PDB entry 1R3J | X-ray diffraction, 1.90 A resolution | chains A and B of the 3 polymer chains in the assembly

# Chain A
Protein: Antibody Fab fragment light chain
Source organism: Mus musculus
Notes: antibody fragment or engineered binder
Amino-acid sequence (212 residues; numbered 1 to 212; the number before each row is that of its first residue):
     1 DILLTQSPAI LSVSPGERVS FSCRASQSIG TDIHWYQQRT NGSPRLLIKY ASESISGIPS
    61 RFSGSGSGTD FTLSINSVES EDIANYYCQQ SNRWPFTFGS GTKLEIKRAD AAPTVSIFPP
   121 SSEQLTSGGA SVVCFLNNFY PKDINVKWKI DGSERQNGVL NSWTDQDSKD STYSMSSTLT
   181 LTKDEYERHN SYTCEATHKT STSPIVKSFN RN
Cystine bridges: C23-C88, C134-C194

# Chain B
Protein: Antibody Fab fragment heavy chain
Source organism: Mus musculus
Notes: antibody fragment or engineered binder
Amino-acid sequence (219 residues; row label = number of the first residue in the row):
     1 QVQLQQPGAE LVKPGASVKL SCKASGYTFT SDWIHWVKQR PGHGLEWIGE IIPSYGRANY
    61 NEKIQKKATL TADKSSSTAF MQLSSLTSED SAVYYCARER GDGYFAVWGA GTTVTVSSAK
   121 TTPPSVYPLA PGSAAQTNSM VTLGCLVKGY FPEPVTVTWN SGSLSSGVHT FPAVLQSDLY
   181 TLSSSVTVPS SSWPSETVTC NVAHPASSTK VDKKIVPRD
Cystine bridges: C22-C96

# How chain A and chain B interact
Pairs across the interface (73; chain A residue first):
  D1(A) - K63(B)  salt bridge
  H34(A) - G103(B)
  H34(A) - Y104(B)
  Y36(A) - Y104(B)
  Y36(A) - F105(B)  hydrogen bond (side chain-backbone)
  Y36(A) - W108(B)
  Q38(A) - Q39(B)  hydrogen bond
  Q38(A) - Y95(B)  hydrogen bond
  G42(A) - Y95(B)  hydrogen bond (backbone-side chain)
  S43(A) - Y95(B)
  S43(A) - G109(B)  hydrogen bond (side chain-backbone)
  S43(A) - A110(B)  hydrogen bond (side chain-backbone)
  P44(A) - L45(B)  hydrophobic
  P44(A) - W108(B)
  L46(A) - Y104(B)  hydrophobic
  L46(A) - F105(B)
  K49(A) - Y104(B)  hydrogen bond
  Y50(A) - D102(B)  hydrogen bond (side chain-backbone)
  Y50(A) - Y104(B)  hydrophobic
  Y87(A) - Q39(B)
  Y87(A) - H43(B)
  Y87(A) - G44(B)
  Y87(A) - L45(B)  hydrophobic
  Q89(A) - G103(B)  hydrogen bond (side chain-backbone)
  Q89(A) - F105(B)
  S91(A) - G103(B)
  W94(A) - W47(B)  hydrophobic
  W94(A) - E50(B)  hydrogen bond
  W94(A) - N59(B)
  W94(A) - Y60(B)
  P95(A) - W47(B)  hydrophobic
  P95(A) - K63(B)
  F96(A) - H35(B)
  F96(A) - E99(B)
  F96(A) - G103(B)
  F98(A) - L45(B)
  F98(A) - F105(B)  hydrophobic
  S116(A) - T142(B)
  F118(A) - L129(B)
  F118(A) - A130(B)
  F118(A) - P131(B)
  F118(A) - T142(B)
  P119(A) - A130(B)
  P119(A) - R218(B)
  P120(A) - R218(B)
  S121(A) - Y127(B)
  S121(A) - P128(B)
  E123(A) - Y127(B)
  E123(A) - P128(B)
  E123(A) - K213(B)  salt bridge
  Q124(A) - Y127(B)
  Q124(A) - K148(B)
  S131(A) - L146(B)
  F135(A) - L129(B)  hydrophobic
  F135(A) - F171(B)  hydrophobic
  F135(A) - S183(B)
  F135(A) - S184(B)
  F135(A) - S185(B)
  N137(A) - H169(B)
  N137(A) - F171(B)
  N137(A) - S185(B)  hydrogen bond
  N138(A) - H169(B)  hydrogen bond
  L160(A) - V174(B)  hydrophobic
  L160(A) - Q176(B)
  N161(A) - V174(B)
  S162(A) - F171(B)
  S162(A) - P172(B)  hydrogen bond (side chain-backbone)
  W163(A) - P172(B)
  T164(A) - F171(B)
  S174(A) - H169(B)  hydrogen bond
  S174(A) - F171(B)
  M175(A) - F171(B)
  S176(A) - F171(B)
Also at the interface, not in a pair above, chain A (40 interface residues in all): T97, S127, V133, D167
Also at the interface, not in a pair above, chain B (43 interface residues in all): V37, A106, G132, L143, G144, T170

# In short
The interface between chain A and chain B involves 40 residues on one side and 43 on the other; the contacts
include 14 hydrogen bonds and 2 salt bridges. Polar pairs include D1(A)-K63(B), E123(A)-K213(B) and
Y36(A)-F105(B).
Chain A is Antibody Fab fragment light chain and chain B is Antibody Fab fragment heavy chain, both from Mus
musculus; the structure, potassium channel KcsA-Fab complex in high concentration of Tl+, was determined by
X-ray diffraction together with 1R3I, 1R3K and 1R3L from the same study.
